Entry 8U83 (electron microscopy, 3.98 A resolution); this record covers chains C5 and K5 of the 20 polymer chains in the assembly.

Chain C5:
Molecule: Cullin-3
Organism: Homo sapiens
UniProtKB: Q13618 (CUL3_HUMAN); residues 1-381 here = UniProt positions 1-381
Amino-acid sequence (381 residues; numbered 1 to 381; the number before each row is that of its first residue):
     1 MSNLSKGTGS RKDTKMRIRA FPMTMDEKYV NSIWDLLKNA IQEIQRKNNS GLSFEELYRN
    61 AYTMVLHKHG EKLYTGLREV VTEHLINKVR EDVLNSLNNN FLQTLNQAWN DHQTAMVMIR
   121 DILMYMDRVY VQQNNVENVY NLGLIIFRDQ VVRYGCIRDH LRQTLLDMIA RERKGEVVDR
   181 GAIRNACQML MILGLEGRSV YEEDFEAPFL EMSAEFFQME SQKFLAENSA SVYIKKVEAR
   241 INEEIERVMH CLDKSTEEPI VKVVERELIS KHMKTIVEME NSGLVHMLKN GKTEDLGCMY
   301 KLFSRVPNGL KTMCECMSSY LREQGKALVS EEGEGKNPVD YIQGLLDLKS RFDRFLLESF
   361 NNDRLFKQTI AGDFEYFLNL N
Not modelled in the structure: 1-23
Swiss-Prot annotation at these positions:
  - region: Ser2 to Ile41 (Interaction with KLHL18)
  - modified residue: Ser2 (N-acetylserine)

Chain K5:
Molecule: BTB/POZ domain-containing protein KCTD5
Organism: Homo sapiens
UniProtKB: Q9NXV2 (KCTD5_HUMAN); numbering as in UniProt (aligned over 1-234)
Amino-acid sequence (234 residues; numbered 1 to 234; the number before each row is that of its first residue):
     1 MAENHCELLS PARGGIGAGL GGGLCRRCSA GLGALAQRPG SVSKWVRLNV GGTYFLTTRQ
    61 TLCRDPKSFL YRLCQADPDL DSDKDETGAY LIDRDPTYFG PVLNYLRHGK LVINKDLAEE
   121 GVLEEAEFYN ITSLIKLVKD KIRERDSKTS QVPVKHVYRV LQCQEEELTQ MVSTMSDGWK
   181 FEQLVSIGSS YNYGNEDQAE FLCVVSKELH NTPYGTASEP SEKAKILQER GSRM
Not modelled in the structure: 1-39, 234
Swiss-Prot annotation at these positions:
  - modified residue: Ala2 (N-acetylalanine), Ser10 (Phosphoserine)
From the paper describing this entry:
  - mutagenesis - F128A, L161R: abolished catalytic activity (ubiquitylation activity)
  - mutagenesis - L209* (10-fold): decreased binding to Gbeta 
  - mutagenesis - L209*: decreased catalytic activity (activity)
  - mutagenesis - F128A: unchanged binding to Gbeta 
  - mutagenesis - L161R: abolished catalytic activity with Guanine nucleotide-binding protein G(I)/G(S)/G(T) subunit beta-1
  - mutagenesis - L209* (10-fold): decreased binding to Guanine nucleotide-binding protein G(I)/G(S)/G(T) subunit beta-1
  - mutagenesis - L209*: decreased catalytic activity with Guanine nucleotide-binding protein G(I)/G(S)/G(T) subunit beta-1

Interface between chain C5 and chain K5:
Contacting residue pairs - 31 pairs, chain C5 then chain K5:
  Ile44(C5) - Asp79(K5)
  Asn49(C5) - Asp81(K5)
  Leu52(C5) - Asp79(K5)
  Leu52(C5) - Asp81(K5)
  Ser53(C5) - Asp79(K5)
  Ser53(C5) - Leu80(K5)
  Ser53(C5) - Asp81(K5)
  Ser53(C5) - Ser82(K5)
  Phe54(C5) - Phe69(K5)  hydrophobic
  Phe54(C5) - Arg72(K5)
  Phe54(C5) - Asp79(K5)  hydrogen bond (backbone-backbone)
  Glu55(C5) - Phe69(K5)
  Glu55(C5) - Leu91(K5)
  Glu55(C5) - Ile92(K5)
  Glu55(C5) - Asp93(K5)
  Glu56(C5) - Ser82(K5)
  Tyr58(C5) - Phe128(K5)  hydrogen bond (side chain-backbone)
  Arg59(C5) - Asp93(K5)  hydrogen bond (side chain-backbone)
  Arg59(C5) - Arg94(K5)
  Tyr62(C5) - Glu127(K5)  hydrogen bond (side chain-backbone)
  Tyr62(C5) - Phe128(K5)
  Met118(C5) - Asp79(K5)
  Asp121(C5) - Arg72(K5)
  Met124(C5) - Lys67(K5)
  Met124(C5) - Arg72(K5)  hydrogen bond
  Met124(C5) - Asn130(K5)
  Arg128(C5) - Lys67(K5)
  Arg128(C5) - Glu127(K5)
  Arg128(C5) - Asn130(K5)
  Arg128(C5) - Thr132(K5)
  Arg128(C5) - Ile135(K5)
Interface residues without a listed pair, chain C5 (15 interface residues in all): Tyr125
Interface residues without a listed pair, chain K5 (18 interface residues in all): Pro78, Ile131
Interface features reported in the paper:
  - hot spots on chain K5 (mutagenesis) - F128A: abolished binding to Cullin-3 (chain C5)

Overview:
The interface between chain C5 and chain K5 involves 15 residues on one side and 18 on the other; the contacts
include 5 hydrogen bonds. Polar pairs include Tyr58(C5)-Phe128(K5), Arg59(C5)-Asp93(K5) and
Tyr62(C5)-Glu127(K5). The paper reports that F128A and L161R of chain K5 abolish catalytic activity
(ubiquitylation activity); L209* of chain K5 reduces binding to Gbeta.
Chain C5 is Cullin-3 and chain K5 is BTB/POZ domain-containing protein KCTD5, both from Homo sapiens; the
structure, KCTD5/Cullin3/Gbeta1gamma2 Complex: State C From Composite RELION Multi-body Refinement Map, was
determined by electron microscopy (same publication as 8U7Z, 8U80, 8U81, 8U82 and 8U84).
